7N8S - chains A and C of the 3 polymer chains in the assembly; structure by X-ray diffraction, 2.79 A resolution.

Chain A:
Molecule: LINE-1 retrotransposable element ORF2 protein
From: Homo sapiens
Notes: EC 2.7.7.49, 3.1.21.-
Reference sequence: O00370 (LORF2_HUMAN); numbering as in UniProt (aligned over 1-238)
Chain sequence (238 residues; each row starts with the number of its first residue):
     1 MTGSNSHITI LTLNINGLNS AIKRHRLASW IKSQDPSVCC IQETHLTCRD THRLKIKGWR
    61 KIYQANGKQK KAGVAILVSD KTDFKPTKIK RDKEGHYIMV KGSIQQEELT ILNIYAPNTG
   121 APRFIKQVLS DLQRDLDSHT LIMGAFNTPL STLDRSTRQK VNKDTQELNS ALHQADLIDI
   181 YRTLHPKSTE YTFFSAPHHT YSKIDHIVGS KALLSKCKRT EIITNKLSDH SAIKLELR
Not modelled in the structure: 1-6
Cystine bridges: Cys48 forms a disulfide with the same residue of a neighbouring copy of this chain
Differences from the reference sequence: conflict Ile15 (Val in O00370), Ala21 (Pro in O00370), Thr152 (Ile in O00370), Ala175 (Thr in O00370); engineered mutation Ala145 (Asp in O00370), Lys226 (Tyr in O00370)
Curated features (UniProtKB/Swiss-Prot):
  - binding site (Mg(2+)): Glu43
  - mutagenesis: Asn14 (N14A: Loss of endonuclease activity and reduced transposition efficiency), Glu43 (E43A: Loss of endonuclease activity), Asn147 (N147A: Reduced transposition efficiency; when associated with A-145), Arg155 (R155A: Reduced DNA nicking activity and reduced transposition efficiency), Thr192 (T192V: Reduced transposition efficiency), Ser202 (S202A: Reduced DNA nicking activity and reduced transposition efficiency), Ile204 (I204Y: Reduced DNA nicking activity and reduced transposition efficiency), Asp205 (D205G: Loss of endonuclease activity and reduced transposition efficiency), His230 (H230A: Loss of endonuclease activity and reduced transposition efficiency)
What the authors report for this chain:
  - binding site for the 15-nt DNA strand: Asn16, Asn19, Lys23, His45, Lys70, Pro197
  - binding site for the 15-nt DNA strand (chain C): Glu43, Tyr115, Asn118, Asn147, Arg155, His198, Ser202, Ile204
  - conformationally variable residues (loop rearrangement): His198
  - mutagenesis - R155A, S202A: decreased catalytic activity (citing earlier work)
  - mutagenesis - I204Y: abolished catalytic activity (citing earlier work)

Chain C:
Molecule: 15-nt DNA strand
Sequence (15 nucleotides; numbered 1 to 15; the number before each row is that of its first residue):
     1 GCTCCTTTTT AAGGA

Interface between chain A and chain C:
Residue-residue contacts - 22 pairs, chain A then chain C:
  Glu43(A) with DT10(C), sugar contact; DA11(C), phosphate contact
  His45(A) with DT10(C), salt bridge to the phosphate
  Lys71(A) with DT9(C), salt bridge to the phosphate; DT10(C), phosphate contact
  Tyr115(A) with DA11(C), hydrogen bond to the phosphate
  Asn118(A) with DA11(C), phosphate contact; DA12(C), base contact
  Asn147(A) with DA11(C), hydrogen bond to the phosphate
  Arg155(A) with DA12(C), salt bridge to the phosphate; DG13(C), salt bridge to the phosphate
  Thr157(A) with DG13(C), phosphate contact
  Phe193(A) with DA11(C), phosphate contact; DA12(C), phosphate contact
  Ser195(A) with DA12(C), sugar contact
  His198(A) with DA12(C), hydrogen bond to the base; DG13(C), hydrogen bond to the sugar
  Thr200(A) with DG13(C), hydrogen bond to the phosphate
  Ser202(A) with DA12(C), hydrogen bond to the phosphate
  Ile204(A) with DA11(C), phosphate contact; DA12(C), phosphate contact
  His230(A) with DA11(C), salt bridge to the phosphate
Other interface residues (no listed pair), chain A (19 interface residues in all): Asn14, Asn16, Ala72, Pro197

Overview:
19 residues of chain A and 5 residues of chain C are in contact; the contacts include 6 hydrogen bonds and 5
salt bridges. Polar contacts include His198(A)-DA12(C), His198(A)-DG13(C) and Tyr115(A)-DA11(C). From the
paper: a binding site for the 15-nt DNA strand (chain C) at Glu43(A), Tyr115(A) and Asn118(A) among others;
R155A and S202A of chain A reduce catalytic activity.
Chain A is LINE-1 retrotransposable element ORF2 protein (Homo sapiens) and chain C is a 15-nt DNA strand; the
structure, LINE-1 endonuclease domain complex with DNA, was determined by X-ray diffraction, deposited
together with 7N8K and 7N94.
